6OQN - chain A; structure by X-ray diffraction, 1.70 A resolution.

== Chain A ==
Name: Induced myeloid leukemia cell differentiation protein Mcl-1
From: Homo sapiens
Reference sequence: Q07820 (MCL1_HUMAN); residue numbers follow UniProt; this construct covers 171-327
Sequence (157 residues; numbered 171 to 327; the number before each row is that of its first residue):
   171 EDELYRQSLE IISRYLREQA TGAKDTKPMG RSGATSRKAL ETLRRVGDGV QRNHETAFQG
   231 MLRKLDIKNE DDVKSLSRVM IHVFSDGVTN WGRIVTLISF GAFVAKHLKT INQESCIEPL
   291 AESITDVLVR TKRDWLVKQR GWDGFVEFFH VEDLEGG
Unresolved in the structure: 322-327
Small-molecule neighbours: N0P ((4S)-5'-chloro-2',3',7,8,9,10,11,12-octahydro-3H,5H,14H-spiro[1,19-etheno-16lambda~6~-[1,4]oxazepino[3,4-i][1,4,5,10]oxathiadiazacyclohexadecine-4,1'-indene]-16,16,18(15H,17H)-trione): His224, Ala227, Phe228, Met231, Leu235, Leu246, Val249, Met250, Val253, Phe254, Arg263, Thr266, Leu267, Phe270, Gly271, Val274, Leu290, Ile294
Curated features (UniProtKB/Swiss-Prot):
  - motif: Ala209 to Asn223 (BH3), His252 to Ala272 (BH1), Asp304 to Phe319 (BH2)
  - cross-link (Glycyl lysine isopeptide (Lys-Gly)): Lys194 (interchain with G-Cter in ubiquitin), Lys197 (interchain with G-Cter in ubiquitin)
  - mutagenesis: Lys194 (K194R: Reduced ubiquitination), Lys197 (K197R: Reduced ubiquitination), Lys208 (K208R: No effect on ubiquitination), Lys234 (K234R: No effect on ubiquitination)

== Summary ==
Chain A binds compound N0P. Curated annotation (UniProt) lists 4 mutagenesis sites.
Chain A is Induced myeloid leukemia cell differentiation protein Mcl-1 (Homo sapiens); the structure, Crystal
structure of Mcl1 with inhibitor 7, was determined by X-ray diffraction together with 6O6F, 6O6G, 6OQB, 6OQC
and 6OQD from the same study.
